1W0P - chain A; structure by X-ray diffraction, 1.60 A resolution.

[Chain A]
Protein: Sialidase
From: Vibrio cholerae
Notes: EC 3.2.1.18
Reference sequence: P37060 (NANH_VIBCH); residues 1-781 here = UniProt positions 1-781
Amino-acid sequence (781 residues; each row starts with the number of its first residue):
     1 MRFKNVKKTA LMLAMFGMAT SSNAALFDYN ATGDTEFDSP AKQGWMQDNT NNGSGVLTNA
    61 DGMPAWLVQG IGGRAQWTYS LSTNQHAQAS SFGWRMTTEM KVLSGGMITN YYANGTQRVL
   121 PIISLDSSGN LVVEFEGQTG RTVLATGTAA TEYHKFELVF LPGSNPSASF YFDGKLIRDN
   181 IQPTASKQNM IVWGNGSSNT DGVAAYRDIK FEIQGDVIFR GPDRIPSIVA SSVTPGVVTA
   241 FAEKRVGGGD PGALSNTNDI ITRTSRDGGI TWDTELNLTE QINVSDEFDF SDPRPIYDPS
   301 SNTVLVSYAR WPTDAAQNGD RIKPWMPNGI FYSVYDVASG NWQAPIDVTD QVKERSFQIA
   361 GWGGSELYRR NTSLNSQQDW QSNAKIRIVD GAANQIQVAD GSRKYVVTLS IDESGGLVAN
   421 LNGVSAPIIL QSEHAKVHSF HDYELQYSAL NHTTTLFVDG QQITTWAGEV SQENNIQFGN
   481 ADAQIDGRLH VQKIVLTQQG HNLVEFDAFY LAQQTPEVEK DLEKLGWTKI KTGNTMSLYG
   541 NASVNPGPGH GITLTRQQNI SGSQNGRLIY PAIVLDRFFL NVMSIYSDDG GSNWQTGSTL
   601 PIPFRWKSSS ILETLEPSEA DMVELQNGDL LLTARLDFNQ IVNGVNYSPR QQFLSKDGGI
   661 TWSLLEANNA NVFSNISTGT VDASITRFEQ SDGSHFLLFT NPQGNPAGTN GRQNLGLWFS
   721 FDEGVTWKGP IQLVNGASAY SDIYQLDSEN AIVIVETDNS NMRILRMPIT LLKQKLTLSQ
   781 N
Disordered / not traced: 1-24, 778-781
Metal / ion sites: Ca2+ site 1: A253, N256, D289, T313; Ca2+ site 2 near D286 (its only coordinating residue here); Ca2+ site 3: D320, F578 (together with 2-amino-2-hydroxymethyl-propane-1,3-diol); Ca2+ site 4: P548, D621, D682, A683
Ligand contacts: N-acetyl-alpha-neuraminic acid (SIA): R74, Q76, M107, T109, Y111, R118, L120, Q188, G196, S197, S198, N199

[In short]
Ligands of chain A: N-acetyl-alpha-neuraminic acid. A253, N256, D289 and T313 coordinate Ca2+ site 1. The Ca2+
site 3 is built by D320 and F578.
Chain A is Sialidase (Vibrio cholerae); the structure, Vibrio cholerae sialidase with alpha-2,6-sialyllactose,
was determined by X-ray diffraction together with 1W0O from the same study.
